PDB entry 6AAE | X-ray diffraction, 1.64 A resolution | chains A and B

[Chain A (and B)]
Name: Esterase
Organism: uncultured bacterium
Notes: EC 3.1.1.1; engineered mutation(s): 37-39 deletion; chain B of this document is another copy of the same molecule, construct and numbering; everything in this record applies to it too
UniProt: G3CR02 (G3CR02_9BACT); aligned to UniProt positions 1-307 over residues 1-307 (the alignment contains insertions or deletions, so no single offset holds)
Sequence (317 residues; numbered 1 to 317; the number before each row is that of its first residue):
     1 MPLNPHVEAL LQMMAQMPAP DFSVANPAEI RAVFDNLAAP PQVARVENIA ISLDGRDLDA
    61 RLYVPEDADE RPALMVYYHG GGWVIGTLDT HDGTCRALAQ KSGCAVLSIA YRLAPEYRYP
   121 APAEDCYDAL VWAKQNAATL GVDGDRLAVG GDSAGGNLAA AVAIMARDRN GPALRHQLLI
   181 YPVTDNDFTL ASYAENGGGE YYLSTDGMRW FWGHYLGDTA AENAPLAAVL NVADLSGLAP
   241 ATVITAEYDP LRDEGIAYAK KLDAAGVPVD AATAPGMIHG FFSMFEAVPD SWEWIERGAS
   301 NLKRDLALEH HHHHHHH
Not modelled in the structure: 1, 310-317 (chain B: 1, 316-317)
Differences from the reference sequence: expression tag (308-317)

[Interface between chain A and chain B]
Pairs across the interface - 88 pairs, chain A then chain B:
  Pro2(A) with Tyr248(B); Gly276(B)
  Leu3(A) with Tyr248(B); Gly276(B); Ile278(B), hydrophobic
  Asn4(A) with Gly276(B), hydrogen bond (backbone-backbone); Asp290(B), hydrogen bond
  His6(A) with Gln16(B); Ala287(B); Asp290(B), salt bridge
  Val7(A) with Met277(B), hydrophobic; Ile278(B), hydrophobic; Val288(B), hydrophobic
  Leu10(A) with Met284(B), hydrophobic; Ala287(B), hydrophobic
  Leu11(A) with Glu200(B)
  Met13(A) with Ala9(B); Leu10(B); Met13(B), hydrophobic
  Gln16(A) with His6(B), hydrogen bond (backbone-side chain)
  Met17(A) with His6(B)
  Ala25(A) with Trp210(B), hydrogen bond (backbone-side chain)
  Asn26(A) with Trp210(B)
  Pro27(A) with Pro115(B); Trp210(B)
  Ile30(A) with Ile85(B), hydrophobic; Trp210(B), hydrophobic
  Arg31(A) with Val84(B), hydrogen bond (side chain-backbone); Ile85(B); Leu113(B); Ala114(B), hydrogen bond (side chain-backbone); Glu116(B), salt bridge
  Phe34(A) with Ile85(B), hydrophobic; Gly86(B); Thr90(B); Tyr202(B)
  Asp35(A) with Thr87(B); Thr90(B)
  Leu37(A) with Tyr202(B)
  Ala38(A) with Thr90(B)
  Ala39(A) with Asp89(B); Thr90(B)
  Pro40(A) with Asp89(B)
  Val84(A) with Arg31(B), hydrogen bond (backbone-side chain)
  Ile85(A) with Arg31(B); Phe34(B), hydrophobic; Asp35(B)
  Gly86(A) with Phe34(B); Asp35(B), hydrogen bond (backbone-side chain)
  Thr87(A) with Asp35(B)
  Asp89(A) with Pro40(B); Gln42(B); Arg96(B), salt bridge
  Thr90(A) with Phe34(B); Asp35(B); Ala39(B)
  Leu113(A) with Arg31(B)
  Ala114(A) with Arg31(B), hydrogen bond (backbone-side chain)
  Pro115(A) with Pro27(B), hydrophobic; Arg31(B)
  Glu116(A) with Arg31(B), salt bridge
  Glu200(A) with Leu11(B)
  Tyr202(A) with Leu11(B); Phe34(B)
  Ser204(A) with Phe22(B)
  Asp206(A) with Phe22(B)
  Gly207(A) with Phe22(B)
  Trp210(A) with Phe22(B), hydrophobic; Val24(B), hydrogen bond (side chain-backbone); Ala25(B); Ile30(B), hydrophobic
  His214(A) with Ala25(B)
  Tyr248(A) with Pro2(B); Leu3(B)
  Gly276(A) with Pro2(B); Leu3(B); Asn4(B), hydrogen bond (backbone-backbone)
  Met277(A) with Val7(B), hydrophobic
  Ile278(A) with Val7(B), hydrophobic; Leu11(B), hydrophobic
  Met284(A) with Leu10(B), hydrophobic; Met14(B), hydrophobic
  Ala287(A) with His6(B); Leu10(B), hydrophobic
  Val288(A) with Asn4(B); Val7(B), hydrophobic
  Asp290(A) with Asn4(B), hydrogen bond; His6(B), salt bridge
Interface residues without a listed pair, chain A (50 interface residues in all): Ala9, Asn48, Tyr201, Pro289
Interface residues without a listed pair, chain B (52 interface residues in all): Asn26, Pro41, Val46, His91, Tyr201, His214, Glu247, Pro289

[Summary]
The interface between chain A and chain B involves 50 residues on one side and 52 on the other, with 12
hydrogen bonds and 5 salt bridges. Among the polar pairs are His6(A)-Asp290(B), Arg31(A)-Glu116(B) and
Asp89(A)-Arg96(B).
Chain A and chain B are both Esterase (uncultured bacterium); the structure, Crystal structure of
Chloramphenicol-Metabolizaing Enzyme EstDL136, was determined by X-ray diffraction together with 6IEY from the
same study.
